PDB entry 3UD3 | X-ray diffraction, 3.10 A resolution | chains P and R of the 3 polymer chains in the assembly

== Chain P ==
Molecule: U1 small nuclear ribonucleoprotein A
From: Homo sapiens
Notes: fragment: RNA binding domain
UniProtKB: P09012 (SNRPA_HUMAN); numbering as in UniProt (aligned over 1-98)
Sequence (98 residues; each row starts with the number of its first residue):
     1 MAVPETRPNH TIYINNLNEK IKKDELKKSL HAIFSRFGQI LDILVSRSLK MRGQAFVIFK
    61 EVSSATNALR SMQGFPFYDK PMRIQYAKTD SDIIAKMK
Not modelled in the structure: 1-6, 94-98
Differences from the reference sequence: engineered mutation His31 (Tyr in P09012), Arg36 (Gln in P09012)
UniProt features mapped onto this chain:
  - modified residue: Ala2 (N-acetylalanine), Lys60 (N6-acetyllysine)
  - mutagenesis: Thr11 (T11V: Abolishes RNA binding), Tyr13 (Y13F: Substantially reduces RNA binding), Asn15 (N15V: Abolishes RNA binding), Asn16 (N16V: Substantially reduces RNA binding), Arg52 (R52Q: Abolishes RNA binding)

== Chain R ==
Molecule: 92-nt RNA strand
Sequence (92 nucleotides; row label = number of the first residue in the row):
     8 XGUCACGCAC AGGGCAAACC AUUCGAAAGA GUGGGACGCA AAGCCUCCGG CCUAAACC
   660 AUUGCACUCC
    75 GGUAGGUAGC GGGGUUAUCG AUGG
Covalent attachments: covalent link C65-A660
Modified / non-standard residues: GTP (guanosine-5'-triphosphate) at position 8
What the authors report for this chain:
  - binding site for the 2-nt RNA strand: G20, U92

== How chain P and chain R interact ==
Pairs across the interface (33; chain P residue first):
  Tyr13(P) - G663(R)  hydrogen bond to the base
  Tyr13(P) - C664(R)  stacking on the base
  Asn15(P) - U662(R)  base contact
  Asn15(P) - G663(R)  base contact
  Asn16(P) - U662(R)  hydrogen bond to the base
  Asn16(P) - G663(R)  hydrogen bond to the base
  Glu19(P) - U661(R)  hydrogen bond to the base
  Glu19(P) - U662(R)  base contact
  Glu19(P) - G663(R)  hydrogen bond to the base
  Lys22(P) - A61(R)  salt bridge to the phosphate
  Lys22(P) - A62(R)  phosphate contact
  Arg47(P) - A62(R)  salt bridge to the phosphate
  Ser48(P) - G75(R)  phosphate contact
  Ser48(P) - C669(R)  phosphate contact
  Leu49(P) - G75(R)  hydrogen bond to the phosphate
  Lys50(P) - G663(R)  hydrogen bond to the sugar
  Met51(P) - A665(R)  sugar contact
  Arg52(P) - G75(R)  hydrogen bond to the base
  Arg52(P) - A660(R)  hydrogen bond to the base
  Arg52(P) - G663(R)  hydrogen bond to the base
  Gly53(P) - G663(R)  base contact
  Gln54(P) - G663(R)  base contact
  Gln54(P) - C664(R)  sugar contact
  Phe56(P) - C664(R)  base contact
  Phe56(P) - A665(R)  stacking on the base
  Lys80(P) - U662(R)  hydrogen bond to the base
  Gln85(P) - C664(R)  hydrogen bond to the base
  Tyr86(P) - C664(R)  hydrogen bond to the base
  Lys88(P) - C664(R)  base contact
  Thr89(P) - A665(R)  hydrogen bond to the base
  Thr89(P) - C666(R)  hydrogen bond to the base
  Ser91(P) - C666(R)  base contact
  Asp92(P) - C666(R)  base contact
Interface residues without a listed pair, chain P (25 interface residues in all): Leu17, Ser46, Ala87, Asp90

== Overview ==
25 residues of chain P and 11 residues of chain R are in contact, with 15 hydrogen bonds, 2 salt bridges and 2
aromatic stacking contacts. Among the polar pairs are Tyr13(P)-G663(R), Asn16(P)-U662(R) and Asn16(P)-G663(R).
The paper reports a binding site for the 2-nt RNA strand at G20(R) and U92(R).
Chain P is U1 small nuclear ribonucleoprotein A (Homo sapiens) and chain R is a 92-nt RNA strand; the
structure, The C92U mutant c-di-GMP-I riboswitch bound to pGpA, was determined by X-ray diffraction together
with 3UCU, 3UCZ and 3UD4 from the same study.
